Entry 9FMV (electron microscopy, 3.43 A resolution); this record covers chains A and D of the 5 polymer chains in the assembly.

# Chain A
Protein: Cellulose synthase catalytic subunit [UDP-forming]
Organism: Escherichia coli
Notes: EC 2.4.1.12; engineered mutation(s): HA-FLAG at C-terminus
Sequence (908 residues; row label = number of the first residue in the row):
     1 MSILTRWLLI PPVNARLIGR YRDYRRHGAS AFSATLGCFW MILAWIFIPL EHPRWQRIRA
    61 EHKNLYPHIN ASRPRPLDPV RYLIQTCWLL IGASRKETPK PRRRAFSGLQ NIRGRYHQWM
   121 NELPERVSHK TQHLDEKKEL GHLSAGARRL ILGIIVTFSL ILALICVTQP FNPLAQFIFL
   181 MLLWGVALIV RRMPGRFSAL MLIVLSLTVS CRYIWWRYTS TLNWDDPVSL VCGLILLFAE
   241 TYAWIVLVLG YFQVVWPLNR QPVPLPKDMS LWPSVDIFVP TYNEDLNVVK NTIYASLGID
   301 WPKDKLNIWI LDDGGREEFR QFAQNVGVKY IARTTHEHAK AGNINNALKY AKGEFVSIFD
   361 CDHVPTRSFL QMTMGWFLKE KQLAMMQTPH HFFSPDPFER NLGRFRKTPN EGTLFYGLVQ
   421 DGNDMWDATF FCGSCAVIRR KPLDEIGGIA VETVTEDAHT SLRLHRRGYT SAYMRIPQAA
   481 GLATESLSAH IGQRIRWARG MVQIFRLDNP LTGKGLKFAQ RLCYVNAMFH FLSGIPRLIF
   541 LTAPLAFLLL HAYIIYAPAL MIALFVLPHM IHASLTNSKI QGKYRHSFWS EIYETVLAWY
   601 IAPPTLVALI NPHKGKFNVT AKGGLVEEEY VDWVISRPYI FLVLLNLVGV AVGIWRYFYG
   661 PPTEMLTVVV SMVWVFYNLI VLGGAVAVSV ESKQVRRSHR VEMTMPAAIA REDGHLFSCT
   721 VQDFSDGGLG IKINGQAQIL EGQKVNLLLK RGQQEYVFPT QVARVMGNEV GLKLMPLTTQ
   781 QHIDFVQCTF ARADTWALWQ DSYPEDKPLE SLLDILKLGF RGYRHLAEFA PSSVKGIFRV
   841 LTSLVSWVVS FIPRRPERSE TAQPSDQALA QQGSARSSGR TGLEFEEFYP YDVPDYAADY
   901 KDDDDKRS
Unresolved in the structure: 95-104, 137-139, 392-416, 480-484, 610-630, 795-808, 856-908

# Chain D
Protein: Cellulose biosynthesis protein BcsG
Organism: Escherichia coli
Sequence (536 residues; numbered 1 to 536; the number before each row is that of its first residue):
     1 MTQFTQNTAM PSSLWQYWRG LSGWNFYFLV KFGLLWAGYL NFHPLLNLVF AAFLLMPLPR
    61 YSLHRLRHWI ALPIGFALFW HDTWLPGPES IMSQGSQVAG FSTDYLIDLV TRFINWQMIG
   121 AIFVLLVAWL FLSQWIRITV FVVAILLWLN VLTLAGPSFS LWPAGQPTTT VTTTGGNAAA
   181 TVAATGGAPV VGDMPAQTAP PTTANLNAWL NNFYNAEAKR KSTFPSSLPA DAQPFELLVI
   241 NICSLSWSDI EAAGLMSHPL WSHFDIEFKN FNSATSYSGP AAIRLLRASC GQTSHTNLYQ
   301 PANNDCYLFD NLSKLGFTQH LMMGHNGQFG GFLKEVRENG GMQSELMDQT NLPVILLGFD
   361 GSPVYDDTAV LNRWLDVTEK DKNSRSATFY NTLPLHDGNH YPGVSKTADY KARAQKFFDE
   421 LDAFFTELEK SGRKVMVVVV PEHGGALKGD RMQVSGLRDI PSPSITDVPV GVKFFGMKAP
   481 HQGAPIVIEQ PSSFLAISDL VVRVLDGKIF TEDNVDWKKL TSGLHKQHRS PRTQMQ
Unresolved in the structure: 1-11, 156-536

# Interface between chain A and chain D
Pairs across the interface (13; chain A residue first):
  Pro53(A) - Leu14(D)  hydrophobic
  Arg54(A) - Leu14(D)
  Arg54(A) - Trp15(D)
  Arg54(A) - Gln16(D)  hydrogen bond
  Arg57(A) - Leu14(D)
  Leu90(A) - Val140(D)
  Ile91(A) - Ile136(D)
  Ile91(A) - Arg137(D)  hydrogen bond (backbone-backbone)
  Ile91(A) - Phe141(D)  hydrophobic
  Gly92(A) - Arg137(D)
  Ala93(A) - Trp135(D)
  Ala93(A) - Ile136(D)
  Ala93(A) - Arg137(D)
Interface residues without a listed pair, chain A (10 interface residues in all): Ser94, Arg113, Leu809
Interface residues without a listed pair, chain D (10 interface residues in all): Ser13, Gln134

# Summary
The chain A/chain D interface involves 10 residues from each chain, with 2 hydrogen bonds. Polar contacts
include Arg54(A)-Gln16(D) and Ile91(A)-Arg137(D).
Here chain A is Cellulose synthase catalytic subunit [UDP-forming] and chain D is Cellulose biosynthesis
protein BcsG, both from Escherichia coli. Entry 9FMV (Cryo-EM structure of the c-di-GMP-free synthase:pEtN
transferase complex (BcsA-Bct-G3) from the E. coli cellulose secretion macrocomplex) was determined by
electron microscopy (same publication as 9FMZ, 9FNN, 9FO7, 9FP0 and 9FP2).
